PDB entry 4YVG | X-ray diffraction, 1.55 A resolution | chain A

== Chain A ==
Protein: tRNA (guanine-N(1)-)-methyltransferase
From: Haemophilus influenzae (strain ATCC 51907 / DSM 11121 / KW20 / Rd)
Notes: EC 2.1.1.228
UniProtKB: P43912 (TRMD_HAEIN); residue numbers follow UniProt; this construct covers 1-246
Chain sequence (266 residues; each row starts with the number of its first residue; numbers below 1 keep their minus sign (Met-19 is residue -19)):
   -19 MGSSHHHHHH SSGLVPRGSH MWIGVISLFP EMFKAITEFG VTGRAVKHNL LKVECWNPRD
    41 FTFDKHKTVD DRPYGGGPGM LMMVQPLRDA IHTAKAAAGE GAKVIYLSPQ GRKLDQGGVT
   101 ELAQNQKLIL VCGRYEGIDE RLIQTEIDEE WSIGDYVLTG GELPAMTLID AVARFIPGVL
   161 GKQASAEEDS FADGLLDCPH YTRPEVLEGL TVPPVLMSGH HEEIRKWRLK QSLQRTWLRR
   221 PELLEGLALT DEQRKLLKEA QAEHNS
Unresolved in the structure: -19 to -1, 161-168
Differences from the reference sequence: expression tag (-19 to 0)
Residues lining bound ligands: S-adenosylmethionine (SAM): Tyr86, Leu87, Ser88, Pro89, Gln90, Gly113, Arg114, Tyr115, Glu116, Gly117, Trp131, Ser132, Ile133, Gly134, Tyr136, Val137, Leu138, Thr139, Gly140, Gly141, Pro144, Asp169, Ser170, Asp177, His180
Swiss-Prot annotation at these positions:
  - active site: Asp169 (Proton acceptor)
  - binding site (S-adenosyl-L-methionine): Tyr86, Gly113, Ile133 to Leu138
What the authors report for this chain:
  - conformationally variable residues (order/disorder transition, side-chain flip): Gly161 to Glu168, Phe171
  - binding site for S-adenosylmethionine: Ser88 to Gly91, Gly113 to Ile118, Ser132 to Gly140
  - catalytic residues: Arg154, Asp169 (proposed by the authors, not directly observed)
  - mutagenesis - D169A (4,100-fold): abolished catalytic activity
  - mutagenesis - R154A: abolished catalytic activity on Tma tRNAGln WT
  - mutagenesis - S165A: decreased catalytic activity on Tma tRNAGln WT

== Overview ==
Bound to chain A: S-adenosylmethionine. From UniProt: active-site residue Asp169 and 8
S-adenosyl-L-methionine-binding residues. From the paper: catalytic residues Arg154 and Asp169; D169A
abolishes catalytic activity; 3 substitutions were tested in all.
Chain A is tRNA (guanine-N(1)-)-methyltransferase (Haemophilus influenzae (strain ATCC 51907 / DSM 11121 /
KW20 / Rd)); the structure, Crystal Structure of H. influenzae TrmD in complex with AdoMet, was determined by
X-ray diffraction together with 4YVH, 4YVI, 4YVJ and 4YVK from the same study.
